7PA8 - chains AAA and KKK of the 15 polymer chains in the assembly; structure by X-ray diffraction, 3.15 A resolution.

# Chain AAA
Name: Major capsid protein VP1
From: JC polyomavirus
UniProt: P03089 (VP1_POVJC); residues 22-289 here correspond to UniProt positions 23-290 (UniProt number = residue number + 1)
Amino-acid sequence (272 residues; row label = number of the first residue in the row):
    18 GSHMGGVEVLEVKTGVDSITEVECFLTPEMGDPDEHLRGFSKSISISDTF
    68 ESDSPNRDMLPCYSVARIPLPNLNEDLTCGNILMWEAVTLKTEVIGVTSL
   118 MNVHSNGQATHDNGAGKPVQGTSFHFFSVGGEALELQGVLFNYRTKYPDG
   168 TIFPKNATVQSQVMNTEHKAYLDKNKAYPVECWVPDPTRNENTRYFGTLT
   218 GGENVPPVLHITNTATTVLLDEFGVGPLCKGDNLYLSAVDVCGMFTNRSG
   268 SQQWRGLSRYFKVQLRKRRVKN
Unresolved in the structure: 18-23, 92-97
Sequence notes: expression tag (18-21)

# Chain KKK
Name: Fab 27C2 light chain
From: Homo sapiens
Notes: antibody fragment or engineered binder
Amino-acid sequence (212 residues; numbered 1 to 212; the number before each row is that of its first residue):
     1 QSVLTQPPSASGTPGQRVTISCSGGSSNIGSNPVNWFQQFPGTAPKLLIY
    51 ANTQRPSGVPDRFSGSKSGTSVSLAISGLQSEDEGDYHCAAWDDSLKGWV
   101 FGGGTKLTVLGAPKANPTVTLFPPSSEELQANKATLVCLISDFYPGAVTV
   151 AWKADGSPVKAGVETTKPSKQSNNKTAASSYLSLTPEQWKSHRSYSCQVT
   201 HEGTTVEKTVAP
Unresolved in the structure: 1, 114-138, 149-164, 171-176, 183-212
Cystine bridges: C22-C89

# Interface between chain AAA and chain KKK
Residue-residue contacts (11):
  K59(AAA) - S31(KKK)
  K59(AAA) - N32(KKK)  hydrogen bond
  K59(AAA) - D94(KKK)  salt bridge
  S62(AAA) - G30(KKK)
  S62(AAA) - S31(KKK)  hydrogen bond (side chain-backbone)
  D65(AAA) - T70(KKK)
  N73(AAA) - S31(KKK)  hydrogen bond
  N73(AAA) - D94(KKK)  hydrogen bond
  R265(AAA) - Y50(KKK)
  S266(AAA) - A51(KKK)
  S266(AAA) - Q54(KKK)
Also at the interface, not in a pair above, chain KKK (9 interface residues in all): G69

# Summary
Chain AAA and chain KKK form an interface of 6 and 9 residues respectively; the contacts include 4 hydrogen
bonds and 1 salt bridge. Polar pairs include K59(AAA)-D94(KKK), K59(AAA)-N32(KKK) and S62(AAA)-S31(KKK).
Chain AAA is Major capsid protein VP1 (JC polyomavirus) and chain KKK is Fab 27C2 light chain (Homo sapiens);
the structure, JC polyomavirus VP1 in complex with Fab 27C2, was determined by X-ray diffraction.
